6RAY - chains 6 and 2 of the 12 polymer chains in the assembly; structure by electron microscopy, 4.28 A resolution (low resolution: residue-level contacts below are approximate; hydrogen-bond / salt-bridge calls are withheld).

[Chain 6]
Name: DNA replication licensing factor Mcm6
Organism: Drosophila melanogaster
Notes: EC 3.6.4.12
UniProtKB: Q9V461 (MCM6_DROME); residues 1-817 here = UniProt positions 1-817
Sequence (817 residues; numbered 1 to 817; the number before each row is that of its first residue):
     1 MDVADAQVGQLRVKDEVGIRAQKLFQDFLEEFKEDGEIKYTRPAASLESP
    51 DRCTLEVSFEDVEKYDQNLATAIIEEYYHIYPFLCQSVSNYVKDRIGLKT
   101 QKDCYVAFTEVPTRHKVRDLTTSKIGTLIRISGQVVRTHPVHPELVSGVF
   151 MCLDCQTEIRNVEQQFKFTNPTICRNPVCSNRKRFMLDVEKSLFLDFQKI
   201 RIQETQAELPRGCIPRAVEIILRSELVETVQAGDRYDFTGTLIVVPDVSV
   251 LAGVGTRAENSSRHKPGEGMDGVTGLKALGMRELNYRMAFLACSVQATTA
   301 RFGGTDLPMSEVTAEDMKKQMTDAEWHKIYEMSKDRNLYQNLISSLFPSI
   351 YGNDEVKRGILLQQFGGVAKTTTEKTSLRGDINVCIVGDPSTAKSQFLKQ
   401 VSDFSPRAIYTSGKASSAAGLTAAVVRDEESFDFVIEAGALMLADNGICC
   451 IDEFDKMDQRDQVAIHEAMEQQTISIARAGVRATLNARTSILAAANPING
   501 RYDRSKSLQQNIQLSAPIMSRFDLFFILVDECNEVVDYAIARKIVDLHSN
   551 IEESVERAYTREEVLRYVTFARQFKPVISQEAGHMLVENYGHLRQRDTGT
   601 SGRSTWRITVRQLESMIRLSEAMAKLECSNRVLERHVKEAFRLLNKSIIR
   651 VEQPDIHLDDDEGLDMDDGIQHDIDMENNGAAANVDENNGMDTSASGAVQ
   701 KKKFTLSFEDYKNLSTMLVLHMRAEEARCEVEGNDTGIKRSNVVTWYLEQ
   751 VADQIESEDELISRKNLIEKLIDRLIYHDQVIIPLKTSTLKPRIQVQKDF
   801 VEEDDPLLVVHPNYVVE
Disordered / not traced: 1-12, 31-41, 145-158, 267-279, 302-304, 654-817
Ligand contacts:
  - ATP (adenosine-5'-triphosphate), molecule 1: Ser-349, Ile-350, Tyr-351, Gly-352, Pro-390, Ser-391, Ala-393, Lys-394, Ser-395, Gln-396, Ile-540, Lys-543
  - ATP, molecule 2: Arg-379, Glu-470, Gln-471, Thr-609, Val-610, Arg-611, Glu-614
Curated features (UniProtKB/Swiss-Prot):
  - zinc finger: Cys-152 to Cys-179 (C4-type)
  - motif: Ser-520 to Asp-523 (Arginine finger)
  - binding site (ATP): Ser-391, Thr-392, Ala-393, Lys-394, Ser-395, Asn-496
  - binding site (ADP): Arg-611, Glu-614
  - mutagenesis: Thr-157 (T157M: In allele 4; homozygous lethal), Gly-388 (G388D: In allele 5; homozygous lethal), Lys-394 (K394A: Slihgtly reduces complex helicase activity), Met-676 (M676K: In allele K1214; eggs exhibit thin shell and flimsy dorsal appendages)
Reported in the primary citation:
  - catalytic residues: Arg-521 (citing earlier work)
  - mutagenesis - R521A: decreased catalytic activity

[Chain 2]
Name: DNA replication licensing factor Mcm2
Organism: Drosophila melanogaster
Notes: EC 3.6.4.12
UniProtKB: P49735 (MCM2_DROME); numbering as in UniProt (aligned over 1-887)
Sequence (887 residues; row label = number of the first residue in the row):
     1 MDNPSSPPPNTPSDAAERRDLRAAMTSPVGDFEPFENEDEILGDQTVRDE
    51 AEEEDGEELFGDNMENDYRPMPELDHYDPALLDDEDDFSEMSQGDRFAAE
   101 SEMRRRDRAAGIHRDDRDLGFGQSDDEDDVGPRAKRRAGEKAAVGEVEDT
   151 EMVESIENLEDTKGHSTKEWVSMLGPRTEIANRFQSFLRTFVDERGAYTY
   201 RDRIRRMCEQNMSSFVVSYTDLANKEHVLAYFLPEAPFQMLEIFDKVAKD
   251 MVLSIFPTYERVTTEIHVRISELPLIEELRTFRKLHLNQLVRTLGVVTAT
   301 TGVLPQLSVIKYDCVKCGYVLGPFVQSQNTEIKPGSCPECQSTGPFSINM
   351 EQTLYRNYQKITLQESPGRIPAGRIPRSKDVILLADLCDQCKPGDELEVT
   401 GIYTNNYDGSLNTDQGFPVFATVIIANHVVVKDSKQVVQSLTDEDIATIQ
   451 KLSKDPRIVERVVASMAPSIYGHDYIKRALALALFGGESKNPGEKHKVRG
   501 DINLLICGDPGTAKSQFLKYTEKVAPRAVFTTGQGASAVGLTAYVRRNPV
   551 SREWTLEAGALVLADQGVCLIDEFDKMNDQDRTSIHEAMEQQSISISKAG
   601 IVTSLQARCTVIAAANPIGGRYDPSMTFSENVNLSEPILSRFDVLCVVKD
   651 EFDPMQDQQLAKFVVHSHMKHHPSEEEQPELEEPQLKTVDEIPQDLLRQY
   701 IVYAKENIRPKLTNIDEDKIAKMYAQLRQESFATGSLPITVRHIESVIRM
   751 SEAHARMHLRENVMEADVSMAIRMMLESFIEAQKFSVMKKMRSTFQKYLS
   801 FQKDHSELLFFILRQLTLDQLAYIRCKDGPGATHVEIMERDLIERAKQLD
   851 IVNLKPFYESDLFRTNGFSYDPKRRIILQIVVDGNTA
Disordered / not traced: 1-173, 263-265, 272-273, 542-543, 673-690, 799-887
Ligand contacts:
  - ADP (adenosine-5'-diphosphate): Glu-590, Val-741, Arg-742
  - ATP (adenosine-5'-triphosphate): Ile-470, Gly-472, His-473, Asp-509, Pro-510, Gly-511, Thr-512, Ala-513, Lys-514, Ser-515, Phe-517, Glu-573, Leu-660
Curated features (UniProtKB/Swiss-Prot):
  - zinc finger: Cys-314 to Cys-340 (C4-type)
  - motif: Ser-640 to Asp-643 (Arginine finger)
  - binding site (ADP): Ser-515, Gln-516
  - modified residue: Thr-26 (Phosphothreonine), Ser-27 (Phosphoserine), Ser-89 (Phosphoserine), Ser-92 (Phosphoserine), Ser-124 (Phosphoserine)
  - mutagenesis: Lys-514 (K514A: Reduces complex helicase activity)
Reported in the primary citation:
  - catalytic residues: Arg-641 (citing earlier work)
  - mutagenesis - R641A: decreased catalytic activity

[Chain 6 / chain 2 interface]
Pairs across the interface (79):
  Pro-140(6) / Ile-375(2)
  Val-141(6) / Ile-375(2)
  His-142(6) / Phe-420(2)
  Pro-143(6) / Phe-420(2)
  Glu-144(6) / Pro-418(2)
  Glu-144(6) / Phe-420(2)
  Phe-166(6) / Thr-413(2)
  Phe-166(6) / Asp-414(2)
  Phe-166(6) / Gln-415(2)
  Phe-166(6) / Gly-416(2)
  Phe-166(6) / Phe-417(2)
  Lys-167(6) / Thr-413(2)
  Phe-168(6) / Leu-411(2)
  Phe-168(6) / Asn-412(2)
  Phe-168(6) / Thr-413(2)
  Phe-168(6) / Asp-414(2)
  Asn-170(6) / Leu-411(2)
  Glu-190(6) / Glu-235(2)
  Phe-194(6) / Lys-284(2)
  Leu-195(6) / Lys-284(2)
  Asp-196(6) / Lys-284(2)
  Glu-228(6) / Arg-374(2)
  Glu-228(6) / Ile-375(2)
  Val-230(6) / Arg-374(2)
  Pro-246(6) / Asp-414(2)
  Pro-246(6) / Gln-415(2)
  Asp-247(6) / Asp-414(2)
  Val-248(6) / Thr-413(2)
  Val-248(6) / Asp-414(2)
  Val-248(6) / Gln-415(2)
  Arg-282(6) / Thr-413(2)
  Lys-370(6) / His-668(2)
  Lys-370(6) / Met-669(2)
  Thr-371(6) / His-668(2)
  Thr-371(6) / Met-669(2)
  Thr-371(6) / Lys-670(2)
  Thr-371(6) / His-671(2)
  Thr-372(6) / Ser-667(2)
  Thr-372(6) / His-668(2)
  Thr-373(6) / Ser-667(2)
  Thr-373(6) / Lys-670(2)
  Lys-375(6) / Lys-670(2)
  Leu-378(6) / His-668(2)
  Arg-427(6) / Glu-553(2)
  Glu-429(6) / Glu-553(2)
  Phe-432(6) / Ser-378(2)
  Phe-432(6) / Lys-379(2)
  Asp-433(6) / Glu-553(2)
  Phe-434(6) / Pro-376(2)
  Glu-437(6) / Gly-373(2)
  Glu-437(6) / Arg-374(2)
  Glu-437(6) / Pro-376(2)
  Val-463(6) / Gln-534(2)
  Gln-471(6) / Ser-515(2)
  Ser-475(6) / Gly-535(2)
  Ser-475(6) / Ala-536(2)
  Ile-476(6) / Gly-535(2)
  Ile-476(6) / Ala-536(2)
  Ala-477(6) / Gly-535(2)
  Ala-477(6) / Ala-536(2)
  Ala-477(6) / Ser-537(2)
  Val-481(6) / Gln-364(2)
  Arg-482(6) / Val-529(2)
  Arg-482(6) / Phe-530(2)
  Arg-482(6) / Thr-531(2)
  Leu-485(6) / Ala-372(2)
  Leu-485(6) / Gly-373(2)
  Ala-516(6) / Gly-620(2)
  Arg-521(6) / Pro-510(2)
  Ile-578(6) / Val-665(2)
  Val-587(6) / Gln-658(2)
  Val-587(6) / Ala-661(2)
  Tyr-590(6) / Phe-652(2)
  Tyr-590(6) / Asp-657(2)
  Arg-594(6) / Phe-652(2)
  Arg-594(6) / Pro-654(2)
  Arg-607(6) / Arg-621(2)
  Thr-609(6) / Gly-511(2)
  Arg-611(6) / Pro-510(2)
Interface residues without a listed pair, chain 6 (60 interface residues in all): Arg-52, Thr-169, Lys-191, Ile-221, Thr-229, Asp-428, Thr-484, Gln-509, His-584, Ile-608, Val-610, Leu-613
Interface residues without a listed pair, chain 2 (53 interface residues in all): Arg-283, Ile-370, Ser-410, Thr-422, Thr-532, Ala-538, Asp-653, Leu-660, Lys-662, His-672

[Summary]
60 residues of chain 6 and 53 residues of chain 2 are in contact. One ATP molecule is bound between chain 6
and chain 2. Chain 6 binds ATP. Bound to chain 2: ADP. The paper reports catalytic residues Arg-521(6) and
Arg-641(2); R521A of chain 6 reduces catalytic activity.
Here chain 6 is DNA replication licensing factor Mcm6 and chain 2 is DNA replication licensing factor Mcm2,
both from Drosophila melanogaster. Entry 6RAY (D. melanogaster CMG-DNA, State 2A) was determined by electron
microscopy together with 6RAZ, 6RAW and 6RAX from the same study.
